Entry 4URT (X-ray diffraction, 3.10 A resolution); this record covers chains A and B.

== Chain A ==
Molecule: Netrin-1
Source organism: Homo sapiens
Notes: fragment: vi and v domains, residues 39-453
UniProtKB: O95631 (NET1_HUMAN); residue numbers follow UniProt; this construct covers 39-453
Sequence (420 residues; numbered 39 to 458; the number before each row is that of its first residue):
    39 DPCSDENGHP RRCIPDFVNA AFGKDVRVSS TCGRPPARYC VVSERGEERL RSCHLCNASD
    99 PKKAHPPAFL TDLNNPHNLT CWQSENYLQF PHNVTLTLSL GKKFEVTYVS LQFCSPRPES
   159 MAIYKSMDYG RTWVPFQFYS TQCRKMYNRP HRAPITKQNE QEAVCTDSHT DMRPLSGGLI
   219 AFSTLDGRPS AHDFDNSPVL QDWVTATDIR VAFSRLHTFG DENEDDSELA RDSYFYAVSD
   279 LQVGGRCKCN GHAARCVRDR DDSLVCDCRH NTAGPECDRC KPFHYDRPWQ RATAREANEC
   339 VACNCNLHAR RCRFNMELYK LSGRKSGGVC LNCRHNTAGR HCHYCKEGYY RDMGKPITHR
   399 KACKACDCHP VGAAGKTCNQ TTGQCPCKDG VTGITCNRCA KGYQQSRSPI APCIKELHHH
Differences from the reference sequence: expression tag (454-458)
Disulfides: Cys-41/Cys-51, Cys-70/Cys-94, Cys-78/Cys-91, Cys-119/Cys-152, Cys-181/Cys-203, Cys-285/Cys-294, Cys-287/Cys-304, Cys-306/Cys-315, Cys-318/Cys-338, Cys-341/Cys-350, Cys-343/Cys-368, Cys-371/Cys-380, Cys-383/Cys-401, Cys-404/Cys-416, Cys-406/Cys-423, Cys-425/Cys-434, Cys-437/Cys-451
Covalently attached groups: N-acetylglucosamine (NAG) linked to Asn-95, Asn-131
Bound ions: Ca2+: Phe-107, Asp-110, Asn-112, Thr-118, Ser-277
UniProt features mapped onto this chain:
  - glycosylation (N-linked (GlcNAc...) asparagine): Asn-95, Asn-116, Asn-131, Asn-417
  - natural variant: Arg-351 (R351H: In a neuroblastoma sample)
From the paper describing this entry:
  - mutagenesis - R349D/R351D, Q443A: decreased signaling with Netrin receptor dcc (chain B)
  - binding site for sulfate ion: Arg-317, Arg-348, Arg-349, Arg-351, Arg-372, Lys-439
  - binding site for chloride ion: Arg-317, Cys-318, Pro-320, Tyr-323
  - mutagenesis - R349D/R351D: abolished signaling

== Chain B ==
Molecule: Netrin receptor dcc
Source organism: Homo sapiens
Notes: fragment: fn5-fn6, residues 844-1043
UniProtKB: P43146 (DCC_HUMAN); residues 844-1043 here = UniProt positions 844-1043
Sequence (206 residues; numbered 844 to 1050; 1 number in that range is skipped by the numbering (no residue carries it; nothing is unmodelled there); the number before each row is that of its first residue):
   844 MLPPVGVQAV ALTHDAVRVS WADNSVPKNQ KTSEVRLYTV RWRTSFSASA KYKSEDTTSL
   904 SYTATGLKPN TMYEFSVMVT KNRRSSTWSM TAHATTYEAA PTSAPKDLTV ITREGKPRAV
   964 IVSWQPPLEA NGKITAYILF YTLDKNIPID DWIMETISGD RLTHQIMDLN LDTMYYFRIQ
  1024 ARNSKGVGPL SDPILFRTLK
  1045 LEVLFA
Differences from the reference sequence: expression tag (1045-1050)
UniProt features mapped onto this chain:
  - natural variant: Ala-893 (A893T: In MRMV1; uncertain significance), Phe-1039 (F1039S: In a colorectal cancer sample)
From the paper describing this entry:
  - binding site for sulfate ion: Arg-861, Lys-896, Lys-911
  - binding site for chloride ion: Thr-856, Asp-858
  - mutagenesis - V848R, M933R: abolished signaling
  - mutagenesis - H857A, D858R: unchanged signaling
  - mutagenesis - V848A, M933A: unchanged signaling with Netrin-1 (chain A)
  - mutagenesis - V848R, M933R: decreased signaling with Netrin-1 (chain A)

== Chain A / chain B interface ==
Contacting residue pairs (20; chain A residue first):
  Arg-317(A) with Leu-855(B); Ala-859(B); Arg-861(B); Thr-906(B); Thr-908(B)
  Pro-320(A) with Thr-856(B); His-857(B); Asp-858(B)
  Tyr-323(A) with Asp-858(B), hydrogen bond; Thr-908(B)
  Arg-348(A) with Thr-945(B); Glu-972(B), salt bridge
  Arg-349(A) with Gly-909(B), hydrogen bond (side chain-backbone); Leu-910(B); Lys-911(B)
  Cys-350(A) with Gly-909(B)
  Arg-351(A) with Trp-885(B); Lys-896(B); Thr-908(B), hydrogen bond (side chain-backbone)
  Leu-369(A) with Gly-909(B)
Interface residues without a listed pair, chain A (11 interface residues in all): Ala-311, Asp-316, Phe-321
From the paper, about this interface:
  - specific contacts: Pro-320(A)/His-857(B) (hydrophobic contact), Thr-856(B)/Pro-320(A) (hydrophobic contact), Asp-858(B)/Pro-320(A) (hydrophobic contact)
  - interface residues, chain A: Arg-349(A), Arg-351(A)
  - hot spots on chain A (mutagenesis) - R349A/R351A: decreased binding to Netrin receptor dcc (chain B)
  - hot spots on chain A (mutagenesis) - R349D/R351D: abolished binding to Netrin receptor dcc (chain B)

== Summary ==
11 residues of chain A and 15 residues of chain B are in contact; the contacts include 3 hydrogen bonds and 1
salt bridge. Polar contacts include Arg-348(A)/Glu-972(B), Tyr-323(A)/Asp-858(B) and Arg-349(A)/Gly-909(B).
The paper describes hydrophobic contacts between Pro-320(A) and His-857(B), Thr-856(B) and Pro-320(A) and
Asp-858(B) and Pro-320(A). From the paper: a binding site for sulfate ion at Arg-317(A), Arg-348(A) and
Arg-861(B) among others; R349D/R351D and Q443A of chain A reduce signaling with Netrin receptor dcc (chain B);
9 substitutions were tested in all.
Here chain A is Netrin-1 and chain B is Netrin receptor dcc, both from Homo sapiens. Entry 4URT (The crystal
structure of a fragment of netrin-1 in complex with FN5- FN6 of DCC) was determined by X-ray diffraction.
